PDB entry 9DUT | electron microscopy, 3.30 A resolution | chains A and C of the 7 polymer chains in the assembly

Chain A:
Protein: RNA-directed RNA polymerase L
Organism: Measles virus strain Edmonston-B
Notes: EC 2.7.7.48, 3.6.1.-, 2.7.7.88, 2.1.1.-
Reference sequence: Q83626 (Q83626_9MONO); numbering as in UniProt (aligned over 1-2183)
Sequence (2183 residues; each row starts with the number of its first residue):
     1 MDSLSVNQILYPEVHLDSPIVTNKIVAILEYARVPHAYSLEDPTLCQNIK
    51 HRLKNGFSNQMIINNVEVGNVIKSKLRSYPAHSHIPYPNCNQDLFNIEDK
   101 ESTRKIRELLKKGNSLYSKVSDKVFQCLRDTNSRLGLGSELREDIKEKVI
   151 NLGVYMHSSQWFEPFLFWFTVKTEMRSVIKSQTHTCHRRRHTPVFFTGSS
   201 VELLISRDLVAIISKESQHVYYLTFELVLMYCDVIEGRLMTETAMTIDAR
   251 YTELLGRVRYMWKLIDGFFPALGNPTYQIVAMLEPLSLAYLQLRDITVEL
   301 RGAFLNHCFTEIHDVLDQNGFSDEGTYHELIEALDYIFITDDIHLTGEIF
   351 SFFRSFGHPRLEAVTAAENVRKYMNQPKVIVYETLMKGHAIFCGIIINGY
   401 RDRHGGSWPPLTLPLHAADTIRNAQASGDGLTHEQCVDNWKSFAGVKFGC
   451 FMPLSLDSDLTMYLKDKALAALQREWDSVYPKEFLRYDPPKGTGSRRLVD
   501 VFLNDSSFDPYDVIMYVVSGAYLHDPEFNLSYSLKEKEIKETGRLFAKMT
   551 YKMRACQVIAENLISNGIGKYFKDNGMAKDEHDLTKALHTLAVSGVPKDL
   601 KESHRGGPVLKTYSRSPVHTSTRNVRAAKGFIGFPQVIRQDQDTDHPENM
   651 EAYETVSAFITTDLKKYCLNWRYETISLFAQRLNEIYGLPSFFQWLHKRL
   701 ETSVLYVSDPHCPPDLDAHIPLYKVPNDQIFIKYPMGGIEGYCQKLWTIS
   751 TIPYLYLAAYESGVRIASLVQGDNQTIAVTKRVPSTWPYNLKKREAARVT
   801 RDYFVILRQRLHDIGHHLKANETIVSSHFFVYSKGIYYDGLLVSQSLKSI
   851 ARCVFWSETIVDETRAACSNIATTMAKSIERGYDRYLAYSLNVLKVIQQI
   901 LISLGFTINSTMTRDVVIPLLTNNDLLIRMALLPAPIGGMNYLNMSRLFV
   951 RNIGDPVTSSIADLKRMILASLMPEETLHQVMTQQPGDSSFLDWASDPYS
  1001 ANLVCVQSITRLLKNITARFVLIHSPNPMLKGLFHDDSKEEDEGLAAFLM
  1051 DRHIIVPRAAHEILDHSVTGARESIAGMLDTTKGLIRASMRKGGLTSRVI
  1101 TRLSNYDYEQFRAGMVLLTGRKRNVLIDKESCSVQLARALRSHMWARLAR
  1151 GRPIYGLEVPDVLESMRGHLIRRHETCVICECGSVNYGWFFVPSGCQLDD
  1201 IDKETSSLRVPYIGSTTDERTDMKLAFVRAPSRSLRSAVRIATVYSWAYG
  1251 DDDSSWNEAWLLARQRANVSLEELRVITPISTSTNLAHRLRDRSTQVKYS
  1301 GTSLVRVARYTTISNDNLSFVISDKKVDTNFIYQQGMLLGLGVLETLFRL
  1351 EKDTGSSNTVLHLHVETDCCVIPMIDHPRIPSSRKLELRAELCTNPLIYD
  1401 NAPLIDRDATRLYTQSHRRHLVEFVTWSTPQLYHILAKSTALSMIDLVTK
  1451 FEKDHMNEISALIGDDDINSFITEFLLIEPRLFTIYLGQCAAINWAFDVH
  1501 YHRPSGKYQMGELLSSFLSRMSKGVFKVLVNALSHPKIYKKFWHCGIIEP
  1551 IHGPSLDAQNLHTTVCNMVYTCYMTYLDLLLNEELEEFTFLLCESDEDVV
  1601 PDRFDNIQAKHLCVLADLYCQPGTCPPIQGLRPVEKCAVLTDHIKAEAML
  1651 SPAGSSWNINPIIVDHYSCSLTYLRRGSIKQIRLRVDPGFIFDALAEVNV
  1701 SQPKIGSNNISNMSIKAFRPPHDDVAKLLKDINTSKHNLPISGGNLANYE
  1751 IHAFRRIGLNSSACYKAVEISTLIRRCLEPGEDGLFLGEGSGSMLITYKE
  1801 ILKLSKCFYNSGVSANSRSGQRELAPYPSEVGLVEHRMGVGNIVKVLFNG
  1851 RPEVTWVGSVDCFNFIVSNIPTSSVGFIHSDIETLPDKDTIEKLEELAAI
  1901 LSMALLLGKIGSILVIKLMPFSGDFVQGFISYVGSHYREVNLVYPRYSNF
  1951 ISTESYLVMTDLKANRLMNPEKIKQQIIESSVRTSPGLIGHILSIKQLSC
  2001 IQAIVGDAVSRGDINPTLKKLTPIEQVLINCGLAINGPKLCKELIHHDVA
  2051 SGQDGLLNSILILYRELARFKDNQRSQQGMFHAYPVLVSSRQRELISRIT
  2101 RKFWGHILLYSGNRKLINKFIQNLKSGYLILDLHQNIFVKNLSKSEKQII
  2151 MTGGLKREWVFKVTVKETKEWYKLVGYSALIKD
Disordered / not traced: 1-6, 183-189, 541-543, 575-647, 1202-1230, 1280-1301, 1320-1328, 1368-1375, 1406-1421, 1452-1465, 1544-1559, 1691-1698, 1705-1711, 1741-1745, 1816-1822, 2074-2080

Chain C:
Protein: Phosphoprotein
Organism: Measles virus strain Edmonston-B
Reference sequence: Q83623 (PHOSP_MEASF); residues 1-507 here = UniProt positions 1-507
Sequence (509 residues; numbered 1 to 509; the number before each row is that of its first residue):
     1 MAEEQARHVKNGLECIRALKAEPIGSLAIEEAMAAWSEISDNPGQERATC
    51 REEKAGSSGLSKPCLSAIGSTEGGAPRIRGQGPGESDDDAETLGIPPRNL
   101 QASSTGLQCHYVYDHSGEAVKGIQDADSIMVQSGLDGDSTLSGGDNESEN
   151 SDVDIGEPDTEGYAITDRGSAPISMGFRASDVETAEGGEIHELLRLQSRG
   201 NNFPKLGKTLNVPPPPDPGRASTSGTPIKKGTDARLASFGTEIASSLTGG
   251 ATQCARKSPSEPSGPGAPAGNVPECVSNAALIQEWTPESGTTISPRSQNN
   301 EEGGDHYDDELFSDVQDIKTALAKIHEDNQKIISKLESLLLLKGEVESIK
   351 KQINRQNISISTLEGHLSSIMIAIPGLGKDPNDPTADVEINPDLKPIIGR
   401 DSGRALAEVLKKPVASRQLQGMTNGRTSSRGQLLKEFQLKPIGKKMSSAV
   451 GFVPDTGPASRSVIRSIIKSSRLEEDRKRYLMTLLDDIKGANDLAKFHQM
   501 LMKIIMKSG
Disordered / not traced: 1-323, 377-428, 508-509
Construct notes: expression tag (508-509)
Swiss-Prot annotation at these positions:
  - region (Interaction with the L polymerase): Ser361 to Leu377, Pro396 to Leu410
  - binding site (Ca(2+)): Asp314
  - modified residue (Phosphoserine): Ser86, Ser151

How chain A and chain C interact:
Contacting residue pairs (41; chain A residue first):
  Leu293(A) - Ser470(C)
  Val298(A) - Met502(C)
  Glu299(A) - Gly451(C)
  Glu299(A) - Phe452(C)  hydrogen bond (backbone-backbone)
  Glu299(A) - His498(C)
  Glu299(A) - Gln499(C)
  Glu299(A) - Met502(C)
  Leu300(A) - Val450(C)
  Leu300(A) - Gly451(C)
  Gly302(A) - Phe452(C)
  Gly302(A) - Val463(C)
  Ala303(A) - Ser448(C)
  Ala303(A) - Ala449(C)
  Leu305(A) - Ser466(C)
  Asn306(A) - Ser447(C)  hydrogen bond
  Asn306(A) - Phe452(C)
  Asn306(A) - Ala459(C)
  Asn306(A) - Val463(C)
  Phe309(A) - Ser462(C)
  Phe309(A) - Val463(C)  hydrophobic
  Phe309(A) - Ser466(C)
  Thr310(A) - Ala459(C)
  Ile331(A) - Ser462(C)
  Glu332(A) - Lys469(C)  salt bridge
  Asp335(A) - Ser466(C)
  Asp335(A) - Lys469(C)  salt bridge
  Ile339(A) - Lys469(C)
  Pro377(A) - Phe437(C)
  Arg794(A) - Met506(C)
  Arg801(A) - Val450(C)  hydrogen bond (side chain-backbone)
  Phe804(A) - Val450(C)  hydrophobic
  Arg808(A) - Leu439(C)
  Arg808(A) - Lys440(C)  hydrogen bond (side chain-backbone)
  Gln809(A) - Leu439(C)
  His812(A) - Phe437(C)  hydrogen bond (side chain-backbone)
  His812(A) - Gln438(C)
  His812(A) - Leu439(C)  hydrogen bond (side chain-backbone)
  Ala820(A) - Ser448(C)
  Ala820(A) - Ala449(C)
  Thr823(A) - Ala449(C)
  Val825(A) - Ala449(C)
Interface residues without a listed pair, chain A (31 interface residues in all): Tyr290, Arg294, Thr297, Arg301, Tyr327, Val379, Asn821
Interface residues without a listed pair, chain C (30 interface residues in all): Leu434, Ile442, Lys444, Asp455, Pro458, Arg465, Ile467, Ser471, Arg472, Ile505

In short:
31 residues of chain A and 30 residues of chain C are in contact; the contacts include 6 hydrogen bonds and 2
salt bridges. Among the polar pairs are Glu332(A)-Lys469(C), Asp335(A)-Lys469(C) and Asn306(A)-Ser447(C).
UniProt lists Ca2+-binding residue Asp314(C) on chain C.
Here chain A is RNA-directed RNA polymerase L and chain C is Phosphoprotein, both from Measles virus strain
Edmonston-B. Entry 9DUT (Cryo-EM structure of the Measles Virus polymerase (L) protein in complex with the
tetrameric phosphoprotein (P) ...) was determined by electron microscopy (same publication as 9DUS).
